PDB entry 3NGT | X-ray diffraction, 2.57 A resolution | chains B and F of the 5 polymer chains in the assembly

Chain B (and F):
Name: Nucleoside diphosphate kinase
From: Leishmania major
Notes: EC 2.7.4.6; chain F of this document is another copy of the same molecule, construct and numbering; everything in this record applies to it too
UniProt: Q9U1E1 (Q9U1E1_LEIMA); residue numbers follow UniProt; this construct covers 1-151
Chain sequence (151 residues; numbered 1 to 151; the number before each row is that of its first residue):
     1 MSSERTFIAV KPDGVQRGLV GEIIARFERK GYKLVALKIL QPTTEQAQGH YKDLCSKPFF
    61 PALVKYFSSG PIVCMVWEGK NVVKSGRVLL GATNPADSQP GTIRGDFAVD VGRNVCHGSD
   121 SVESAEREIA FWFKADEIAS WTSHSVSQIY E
Not modelled in the structure: 1-3 (chain F: 1)
Ligand contacts: adenosine monophosphate (AMP): Lys11, Tyr51, Leu54, Phe59, Leu63, Thr93, Arg104, Val111, Gly112, Asn114, Cys116, His117

Interface between chain B and chain F:
Contacting residue pairs - 33 pairs, chain B then chain F:
  Asp13(B) - Gln148(F)
  Gln16(B) - Gln148(F)
  Arg17(B) - Arg29(F)  hydrogen bond (side chain-backbone)
  Arg17(B) - Lys30(F)
  Arg17(B) - Gly31(F)
  Arg17(B) - Ile149(F)
  Ala62(B) - Glu151(F)
  Tyr66(B) - Gln148(F)
  Ala96(B) - Lys84(F)
  Pro100(B) - Val88(F)
  Pro100(B) - Leu89(F)  hydrophobic
  Pro100(B) - Gly101(F)
  Pro100(B) - Thr102(F)
  Arg104(B) - Lys30(F)  hydrogen bond (backbone-side chain)
  Gly105(B) - Lys30(F)  hydrogen bond (backbone-side chain)
  Asp106(B) - Arg29(F)
  Asp106(B) - Lys30(F)  hydrogen bond (backbone-backbone)
  Phe107(B) - Arg29(F)
  Phe107(B) - Lys30(F)
  Ala108(B) - Lys30(F)  hydrogen bond (backbone-side chain)
  Val109(B) - Lys30(F)
  Val109(B) - Tyr32(F)
  Val109(B) - Lys80(F)
  Val109(B) - Tyr150(F)  hydrophobic
  Asp110(B) - Ile149(F)
  Asp110(B) - Tyr150(F)
  Asp110(B) - Glu151(F)  hydrogen bond (side chain-backbone)
  Gly112(B) - Glu151(F)
  Arg113(B) - Ser147(F)  hydrogen bond (side chain-backbone)
  Arg113(B) - Gln148(F)
  Arg113(B) - Ile149(F)
  Arg113(B) - Tyr150(F)
  Arg113(B) - Glu151(F)
Also at the interface, not in a pair above, chain B (20 interface residues in all): Pro12, Pro95, Ser98, Gly101
Also at the interface, not in a pair above, chain F (16 interface residues in all): Pro100

Overview:
20 residues of chain B and 16 residues of chain F are in contact; the contacts include 7 hydrogen bonds. Among
the polar pairs are Arg17(B)-Arg29(F), Arg104(B)-Lys30(F) and Gly105(B)-Lys30(F). Chain B binds adenosine
monophosphate.
Both chains are Nucleoside diphosphate kinase (Leishmania major). Entry 3NGT (Structure of Leishmania NDKb
complexed with AMP) was determined by X-ray diffraction together with 3PRV, 3NGR, 3NGS and 3NGU from the same
study.
